5BSE - chains B and C of the 10 polymer chains in the assembly; structure by X-ray diffraction, 1.70 A resolution.

Chain B (and C):
Molecule: Pyrroline-5-carboxylate reductase
Source organism: Medicago truncatula
Notes: EC 1.5.1.2; chain C of this document is another copy of the same molecule, construct and numbering; everything in this record applies to it too
UniProt: G7KRM5 (G7KRM5_MEDTR); numbering as in UniProt (aligned over 1-274)
Amino-acid sequence (277 residues; each row starts with the number of its first residue; numbers below 1 keep their minus sign (Ser-2 is residue -2)):
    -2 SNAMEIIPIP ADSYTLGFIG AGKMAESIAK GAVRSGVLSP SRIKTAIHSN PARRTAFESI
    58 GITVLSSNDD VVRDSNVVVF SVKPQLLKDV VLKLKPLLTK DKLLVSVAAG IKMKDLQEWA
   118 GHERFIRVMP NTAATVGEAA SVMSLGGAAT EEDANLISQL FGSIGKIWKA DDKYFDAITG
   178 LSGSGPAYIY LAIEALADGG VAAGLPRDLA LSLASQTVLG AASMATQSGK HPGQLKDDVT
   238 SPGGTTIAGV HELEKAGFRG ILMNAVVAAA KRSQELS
Not modelled in the structure: -2 to 2
Construct notes: expression tag (-2 to 0)
Small-molecule neighbours: MPO (3[N-morpholino]propane sulfonic acid): Ser238, Thr242, Thr243
What the authors report for this chain:
  - specificity-determining residues: His45 (by similarity / conservation)

Interface between chain B and chain C:
Residue-residue contacts - 22 pairs, chain B then chain C:
  His228(B) - Gly230(C)  hydrogen bond (side chain-backbone)
  His228(B) - Gln231(C)
  His228(B) - Asp234(C)  salt bridge
  Gly230(B) - His228(C)  hydrogen bond (backbone-side chain)
  Gln231(B) - His228(C)
  Gln231(B) - Gln231(C)
  Asp234(B) - His228(C)  salt bridge
  His248(B) - Met260(C)
  His248(B) - Asn261(C)  hydrogen bond
  His248(B) - Val264(C)
  Glu251(B) - Arg256(C)
  Glu251(B) - Gly257(C)
  Glu251(B) - Met260(C)
  Lys252(B) - Asn261(C)  hydrogen bond
  Arg256(B) - Glu251(C)
  Arg256(B) - Arg256(C)
  Gly257(B) - Glu251(C)
  Met260(B) - His248(C)
  Met260(B) - Glu251(C)
  Asn261(B) - His248(C)  hydrogen bond
  Asn261(B) - Lys252(C)  hydrogen bond
  Val264(B) - His248(C)
Interface residues without a listed pair, chain B (14 interface residues in all): Ile244, Gly254
Interface residues without a listed pair, chain C (14 interface residues in all): Ile244, Gly254

Summary:
Chain B and chain C each contribute 14 residues to their interface; the contacts include 6 hydrogen bonds and
2 salt bridges. Polar pairs include His228(B)-Asp234(C), His228(B)-Gly230(C) and His248(B)-Asn261(C). Chain B
binds compound MPO. The paper reports the specificity determinant His45(B).
Both chains are Pyrroline-5-carboxylate reductase (Medicago truncatula). Entry 5BSE (Crystal structure of
Medicago truncatula (delta)1-Pyrroline-5-Carboxylate Reductase (MtP5CR)) was determined by X-ray diffraction,
deposited together with 5BSF, 5BSG and 5BSH.
